PDB entry 7E9F | electron microscopy, 4.00 A resolution | chains C and J of the 12 polymer chains in the assembly

== Chain C ==
Name: Histone H2A.2
Source organism: Saccharomyces cerevisiae (strain ATCC 204508 / S288c)
UniProtKB: P04912 (H2A2_YEAST); residues 0-131 here correspond to UniProt positions 1-132 (UniProt number = residue number + 1)
Chain sequence (132 residues; row label = number of the first residue in the row; numbering starts at 0):
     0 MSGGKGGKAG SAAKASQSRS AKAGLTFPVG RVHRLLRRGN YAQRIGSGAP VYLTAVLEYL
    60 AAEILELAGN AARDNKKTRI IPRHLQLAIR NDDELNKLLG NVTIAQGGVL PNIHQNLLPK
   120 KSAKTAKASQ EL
Unresolved in the structure: 0-15, 117-131
UniProt features mapped onto this chain:
  - motif: Ser128, Gln129 ([ST]-Q motif)
  - site: Lys119 (Not ubiquitinated)
  - modified residue: Ser1 (N-acetylserine), Lys4 (N6-acetyllysine), Lys7 (N6-acetyllysine), Lys13 (N6-succinyllysine), Lys21 (N6-succinyllysine), Gln105 (N5-methylglutamine), Lys119 (N6-malonyllysine), Ser128 (Phosphoserine)
  - cross-link: Lys126 (Glycyl lysine isopeptide (Lys-Gly) (interchain with G-Cter in SUMO))

== Chain J ==
Molecule: 147-nt DNA strand
Source organism: Escherichia coli
Sequence (147 nucleotides; numbered 1 to 147; the number before each row is that of its first residue):
     1 ACAGGATGTA TATATCTGAC ACGTGCCTGG AGACTAGGGA GTAATCCCCT TGGCGGTTAA
    61 AACGCGGGGG ACAGCGCGTA CGTGCGTTTA AGCGGTGCTA GAGCTGTCTA CGACCAATTG
   121 AGCGGCCTCG GCACCGGGAT TCTCCAG
Unresolved in the structure: 1-14, 141-147

== Chain C / chain J interface ==
Contacting residue pairs (10):
  Gln16(C) - DG32(J)  phosphate contact
  Arg18(C) - DA31(J)  phosphate contact
  Lys21(C) - DG32(J)  salt bridge to the phosphate
  Gly29(C) - DG30(J)  sugar contact
  Gly29(C) - DA31(J)  phosphate contact
  Arg30(C) - DG30(J)  phosphate contact
  Arg33(C) - DG29(J)  hydrogen bond to the phosphate
  Arg33(C) - DG30(J)  salt bridge to the phosphate
  Arg43(C) - DG39(J)  sugar contact
  Arg78(C) - DC20(J)  salt bridge to the phosphate
Other interface residues (no listed pair), chain C (10 interface residues in all): Ser17, Ser19
Other interface residues (no listed pair), chain J (8 interface residues in all): DA21, DG37

== In short ==
10 residues of chain C face 8 of chain J across their interface; the contacts include 1 hydrogen bond and 3
salt bridges. Polar pairs include Arg33(C)-DG29(J), Lys21(C)-DG32(J) and Arg33(C)-DG30(J).
Chain C is Histone H2A.2 (Saccharomyces cerevisiae (strain ATCC 204508 / S288c)) and chain J is a 147-nt DNA
strand (Escherichia coli); the structure, Cryo-EM structure of the 2:1 Orc1 BAH domain in complex with
nucleosome, was determined by electron microscopy.
